PDB entry 1K79 | X-ray diffraction, 2.40 A resolution | chains C and A of the 3 polymer chains in the assembly

Chain C:
Molecule: 15-nt DNA strand
Sequence (15 nucleotides; numbered 1 to 15; the number before each row is that of its first residue):
     1 CACATTTCCG GCACT

Chain A:
Protein: C-ets-1 protein
Source organism: Mus musculus
Notes: fragment: ETS domain
UniProt: P27577 (ETS1_MOUSE); numbering as in UniProt (aligned over 331-440)
Amino-acid sequence (110 residues; row label = number of the first residue in the row):
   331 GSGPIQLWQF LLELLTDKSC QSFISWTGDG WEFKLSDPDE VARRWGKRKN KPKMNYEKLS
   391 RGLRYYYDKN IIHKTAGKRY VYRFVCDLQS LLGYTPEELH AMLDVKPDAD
Disordered / not traced: 331-332, 437-440

Chain C / chain A interface:
Pairs across the interface - 15 pairs, chain C then chain A:
  DA4(C) with Lys399(A), salt bridge to the phosphate
  DT5(C) with Gln336(A), phosphate contact; Leu337(A), hydrogen bond to the phosphate; Lys379(A), hydrogen bond to the phosphate; Tyr395(A), base contact; Tyr396(A), hydrogen bond to the phosphate
  DT6(C) with Trp375(A), hydrogen bond to the phosphate; Lys379(A), salt bridge to the phosphate; Lys381(A), phosphate contact; Met384(A), phosphate contact; Tyr395(A), base contact
  DT7(C) with Lys381(A), salt bridge to the phosphate; Met384(A), phosphate contact; Lys388(A), salt bridge to the phosphate; Arg391(A), base contact
Also at the interface, not in a pair above, chain C (5 interface residues in all): DC8
Also at the interface, not in a pair above, chain A (14 interface residues in all): Trp338, Lys383, Gly392

Overview:
Chain C and chain A form an interface of 5 and 14 residues respectively; the contacts include 4 hydrogen bonds
and 4 salt bridges. Among the polar pairs are DT5(C)-Leu337(A), DT5(C)-Lys379(A) and DT5(C)-Tyr396(A).
Chain C is a 15-nt DNA strand and chain A is C-ets-1 protein (Mus musculus); the structure,
Ets-1(331-440)+GGAA duplex, was determined by X-ray diffraction, deposited together with 1K78 and 1K7A.
